Entry 7SZW (X-ray diffraction, 1.91 A resolution); this record covers chain A.

Chain A:
Name: Tyrosine-protein kinase JAK2
Organism: Homo sapiens
Notes: EC 2.7.10.2
UniProt: O60674 (JAK2_HUMAN); numbering as in UniProt (aligned over 536-812)
Chain sequence (289 residues; each row starts with the number of its first residue):
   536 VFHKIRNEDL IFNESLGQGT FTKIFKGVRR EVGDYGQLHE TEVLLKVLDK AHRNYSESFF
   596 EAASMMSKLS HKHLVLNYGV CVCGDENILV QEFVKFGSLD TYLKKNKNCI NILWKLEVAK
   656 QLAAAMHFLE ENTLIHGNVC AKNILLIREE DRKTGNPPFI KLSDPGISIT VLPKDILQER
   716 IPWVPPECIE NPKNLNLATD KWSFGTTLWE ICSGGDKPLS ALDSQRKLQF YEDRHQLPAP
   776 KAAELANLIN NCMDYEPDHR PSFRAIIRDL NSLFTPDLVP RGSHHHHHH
Not modelled in the structure: 536, 809-824
Sequence notes: engineered mutation Ala659 (Trp in O60674), Ala777 (Trp in O60674), His794 (Phe in O60674); expression tag (813-824)
Small-molecule neighbours: DVY (4-(4-{[5-amino-3-(4-sulfamoylanilino)-1H-1,2,4-triazole-1-carbonyl]amino}phenyl)pyridine-2-carboxylic acid): Leu551, Gly554, Thr555, Thr557, Ile559, Leu579, Lys581, Val610, Gln626, Glu627, Phe628, Val629, Lys630, Phe631, Gly632, Ser633, Asn673, Cys675, Lys677, Asn678, Leu680, Ser698, Arg715
Swiss-Prot annotation at these positions:
  - site: Asp710, Ile711 (Breakpoint for translocation to form PCM1-JAK2 fusion protein)
  - modified residue: Tyr570 (Phosphotyrosine)
  - natural variant: Phe537 to Lys539 (sequence variant, change not given here; In myeloproliferative disorder with erythrocytosis), His538 to Lys539 (sequence variant, change not given here; In myeloproliferative disorder with erythrocytosis), Lys539 (K539L: In myeloproliferative disorder with erythrocytosis), Lys607 (K607N: In AML), Val617 (V617F: In PV, THCYT3 and AML; V617I: In THCYT3)
What the authors report for this chain:
  - binding site for DVY: Asn673, Arg715

Overview:
Bound to chain A: compound DVY. From the paper: a binding site for DVY at Asn673 and Arg715.
Chain A is Tyrosine-protein kinase JAK2 (Homo sapiens); the structure, JAK2 JH2 in complex with JAK249, was
determined by X-ray diffraction, deposited together with 7T0P.
